Entry 4QV0 (X-ray diffraction, 3.10 A resolution); this record covers chains E and F of the 28 polymer chains in the assembly.

Chain E:
Name: Proteasome subunit alpha type-6
Source organism: Saccharomyces cerevisiae
Notes: EC 3.4.25.1
UniProtKB: P40302 (PSA6_YEAST); residues 0-233 here correspond to UniProt positions 1-234 (UniProt number = residue number + 1)
Chain sequence (234 residues; numbered 0 to 233; the number before each row is that of its first residue; numbering starts at 0):
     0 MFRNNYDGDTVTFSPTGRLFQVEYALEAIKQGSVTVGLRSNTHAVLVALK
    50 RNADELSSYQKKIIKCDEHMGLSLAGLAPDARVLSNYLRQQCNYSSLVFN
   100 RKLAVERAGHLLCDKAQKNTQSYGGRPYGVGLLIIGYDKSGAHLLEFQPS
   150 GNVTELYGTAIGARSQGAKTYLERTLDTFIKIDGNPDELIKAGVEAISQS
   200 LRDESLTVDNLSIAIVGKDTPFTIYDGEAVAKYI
Not modelled in the structure: 0-2
Curated features (UniProtKB/Swiss-Prot):
  - modified residue: Ser13 (Phosphoserine)
  - cross-link: Lys190 (Glycyl lysine isopeptide (Lys-Gly) (interchain with G-Cter in ubiquitin))

Chain F:
Name: Probable proteasome subunit alpha type-7
Source organism: Saccharomyces cerevisiae
Notes: EC 3.4.25.1
UniProtKB: P21242 (PSA7_YEAST); residues -3 to 284 here correspond to UniProt positions 1-288 (UniProt number = residue number + 4)
Chain sequence (288 residues; row label = number of the first residue in the row; numbers below 1 keep their minus sign (Met-3 is residue -3)):
    -3 MTSIGTGYDLSNSVFSPDGRNFQVEYAVKAVENGTTSIGIKCNDGVVFAV
    47 EKLITSKLLVPQKNVKIQVVDRHIGCVYSGLIPDGRHLVNRGREEAASFK
    97 KLYKTPIPIPAFADRLGQYVQAHTLYNSVRPFGVSTIFGGVDKNGAHLYM
   147 LEPSGSYWGYKGAATGKGRQSAKAELEKLVDHHPEGLSAREAVKQAAKII
   197 YLAHEDNKEKDFELEISWCSLSETNGLHKFVKGDLLQEAIDFAQKEINGD
   247 DDEDEDDSDNVMSSDDENAPVATNANATTDQEGDIHLE
Not modelled in the structure: -3 to 1, 245-284
Curated features (UniProtKB/Swiss-Prot):
  - modified residue: Thr-2 (N-acetylthreonine)

Interface between chain E and chain F:
Contacting residue pairs (64; chain E residue first):
  Asn4(E) - Leu6(F)
  Tyr5(E) - Asp5(F)  hydrogen bond
  Tyr5(E) - Leu6(F)  hydrophobic
  Thr9(E) - Arg126(F)
  Val10(E) - Gln19(F)
  Val10(E) - Asn123(F)
  Val10(E) - Ser124(F)
  Val10(E) - Val125(F)
  Val10(E) - Arg126(F)
  Thr11(E) - Leu6(F)
  Thr11(E) - Gln19(F)
  Phe12(E) - Gln19(F)
  Phe12(E) - Tyr22(F)  hydrophobic
  Phe12(E) - Ala23(F)  hydrophobic
  Phe12(E) - Leu77(F)  hydrophobic
  Phe12(E) - Arg126(F)
  Phe12(E) - Pro127(F)
  Phe12(E) - Gly129(F)
  Ser13(E) - Tyr22(F)
  Pro14(E) - Tyr22(F)  hydrophobic
  Pro14(E) - Lys25(F)
  Thr15(E) - Lys25(F)
  Gly16(E) - Tyr22(F)
  Gly16(E) - Lys25(F)
  Gly16(E) - Ala26(F)
  Leu18(E) - Leu77(F)  hydrophobic
  Leu18(E) - Arg126(F)
  His109(E) - Arg82(F)
  Cys112(E) - Arg82(F)
  Asp113(E) - Arg82(F)  salt bridge
  Asp113(E) - Asn86(F)
  Gln116(E) - Pro79(F)
  Gln116(E) - Asp80(F)
  Gln116(E) - His83(F)  hydrogen bond
  Gln116(E) - Arg126(F)
  Thr119(E) - Arg126(F)  hydrogen bond (backbone-side chain)
  Gln120(E) - His119(F)
  Gln120(E) - Val125(F)
  Gln120(E) - Arg126(F)  hydrogen bond (backbone-backbone)
  Gln120(E) - Phe128(F)
  Ser121(E) - Ser124(F)
  Tyr122(E) - Ser124(F)  hydrogen bond (backbone-backbone)
  Ser149(E) - Pro79(F)
  Gly150(E) - Pro79(F)
  Asn151(E) - Ile78(F)
  Asn151(E) - Pro79(F)
  Thr153(E) - Leu55(F)
  Thr153(E) - Asn60(F)
  Glu154(E) - Val56(F)
  Glu154(E) - Lys59(F)
  Glu154(E) - Asn60(F)  hydrogen bond (backbone-side chain)
  Leu155(E) - Leu54(F)
  Leu155(E) - Leu55(F)
  Leu155(E) - Val56(F)
  Tyr156(E) - Leu54(F)  hydrogen bond (backbone-backbone)
  Tyr156(E) - Leu55(F)
  Tyr156(E) - Val56(F)
  Tyr156(E) - Pro57(F)
  Gly157(E) - Leu54(F)
  Lys168(E) - Leu54(F)
  Leu171(E) - Leu54(F)
  Glu172(E) - Ser52(F)  hydrogen bond
  Glu172(E) - Lys53(F)  hydrogen bond (side chain-backbone)
  Leu175(E) - Lys53(F)
Interface residues without a listed pair, chain E (33 interface residues in all): Arg38, Glu105

Summary:
Chain E and chain F form an interface of 33 and 30 residues respectively; the contacts include 9 hydrogen
bonds and 1 salt bridge. Polar pairs include Asp113(E)-Arg82(F), Tyr5(E)-Asp5(F) and Gln116(E)-His83(F).
Chain E is Proteasome subunit alpha type-6 and chain F is Probable proteasome subunit alpha type-7, both from
Saccharomyces cerevisiae; the structure, yCP beta5-A49T-A50V-double mutant, was determined by X-ray
diffraction (same publication as 4QUX, 4QUY, 4QV1, 4QV3, 4QV4, 4QV5 and 42 further entries).
